9JXS - chains J and M of the 13 polymer chains in the assembly; structure by electron microscopy, 2.93 A resolution.

Chain J:
Name: CRISPR system Cascade subunit CasC
Source organism: Candidatus Cloacimonetes bacterium ADurb.Bin088
UniProt: A0A1V6F8B5 (A0A1V6F8B5_9BACT); numbering as in UniProt (aligned over 1-378)
Amino-acid sequence (378 residues; row label = number of the first residue in the row):
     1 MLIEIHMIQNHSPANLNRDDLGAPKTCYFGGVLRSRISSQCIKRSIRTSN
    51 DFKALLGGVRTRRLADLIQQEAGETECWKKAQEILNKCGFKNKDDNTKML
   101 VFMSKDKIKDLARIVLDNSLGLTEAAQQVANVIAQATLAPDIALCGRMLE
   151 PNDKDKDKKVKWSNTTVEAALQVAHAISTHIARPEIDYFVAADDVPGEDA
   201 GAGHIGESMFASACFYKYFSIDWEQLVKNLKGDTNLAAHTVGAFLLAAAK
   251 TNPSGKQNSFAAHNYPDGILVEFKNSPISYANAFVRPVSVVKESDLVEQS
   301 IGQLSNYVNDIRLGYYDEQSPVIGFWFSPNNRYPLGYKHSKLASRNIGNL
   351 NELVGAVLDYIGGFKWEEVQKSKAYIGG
Unresolved in the structure: 72-74, 375-378

Chain M:
Molecule: 54-nt DNA strand
Sequence (54 nucleotides; each row starts with the number of its first residue):
     1 GCTTGACATGTGTGCTAAGCGCACCTAATTTCCTGACGGCAATCCTTACC
    51 AGCT
Unresolved in the structure: 1-5

How chain J and chain M interact:
Residue-residue contacts (21):
  Arg-62(J) with DC20(M), hydrogen bond to the phosphate; DG21(M), salt bridge to the phosphate
  Lys-91(J) with DC22(M), phosphate contact; DA23(M), salt bridge to the phosphate
  Met-99(J) with DC22(M), sugar contact; DA23(M), sugar contact
  Leu-100(J) with DC22(M), base contact
  Met-148(J) with DA23(M), base contact
  Pro-151(J) with DA23(M), sugar contact
  Asn-152(J) with DA23(M), phosphate contact; DC24(M), phosphate contact
  Asp-153(J) with DC24(M), hydrogen bond to the phosphate
  Tyr-188(J) with DG14(M), base contact
  Asp-199(J) with DT13(M), phosphate contact; DG14(M), phosphate contact
  Ala-200(J) with DT13(M), base contact
  Ala-202(J) with DG14(M), sugar contact
  His-204(J) with DC15(M), sugar contact; DT16(M), hydrogen bond to the base
  Ile-205(J) with DG14(M), base contact; DC15(M), base contact
Also at the interface, not in a pair above, chain J (15 interface residues in all): Gly-203
Also at the interface, not in a pair above, chain M (10 interface residues in all): DC25

Overview:
Chain J and chain M form an interface of 15 and 10 residues respectively; the contacts include 3 hydrogen
bonds and 2 salt bridges. Polar pairs include His-204(J)/DT16(M), Arg-62(J)/DC20(M) and Asp-153(J)/DC24(M).
Chain J is CRISPR system Cascade subunit CasC (Candidatus Cloacimonetes bacterium ADurb.Bin088) and chain M is
a 54-nt DNA strand; the structure, Cryo-EM structure of Cas5-HNH Cascade bound with dsDNA, was determined by
electron microscopy (same publication as 8ZM3, 8ZOL, 8ZP9 and 8ZP7).
